8C0O - chains TC and iB of the 180 polymer chains in the assembly; structure by electron microscopy, 3.90 A resolution.

# Chain TC (and iB)
Protein: C protein
Organism: African cichlid nackednavirus
Notes: chain iB of this document is another copy of the same molecule, construct and numbering; everything in this record applies to it too
Reference sequence: A0A3S9H6T3 (A0A3S9H6T3_9VIRU); residues 2-174 here = UniProt positions 2-174
Chain sequence (175 residues; each row starts with the number of its first residue; numbering starts at 0):
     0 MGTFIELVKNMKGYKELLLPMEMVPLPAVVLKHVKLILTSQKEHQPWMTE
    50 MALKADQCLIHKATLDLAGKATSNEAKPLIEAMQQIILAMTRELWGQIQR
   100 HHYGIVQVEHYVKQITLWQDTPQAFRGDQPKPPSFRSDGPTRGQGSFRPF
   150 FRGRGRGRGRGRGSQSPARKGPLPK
Disordered / not traced: 0-1, 65-76, 133-174 (chain iB: 0-1, 66-76, 135-174)
Differences from the reference sequence: insertion (1)

# Interface between chain TC and chain iB
Contacting residue pairs (25):
  K8(TC) - T38(iB)
  N9(TC) - K41(iB)
  H109(TC) - F134(iB)
  K112(TC) - F134(iB)
  Q113(TC) - S133(iB)
  Q113(TC) - F134(iB)
  L116(TC) - W94(iB)  hydrophobic
  L116(TC) - Q98(iB)
  L116(TC) - Y102(iB)
  D119(TC) - P24(iB)
  D119(TC) - H32(iB)
  D119(TC) - W94(iB)
  P121(TC) - E21(iB)
  P121(TC) - M22(iB)
  P121(TC) - V23(iB)
  P121(TC) - P24(iB)
  A123(TC) - Q128(iB)
  F124(TC) - M22(iB)  hydrophobic
  F124(TC) - W117(iB)  hydrophobic
  F124(TC) - Q128(iB)  hydrogen bond (backbone-side chain)
  R125(TC) - Q128(iB)
  G126(TC) - Q128(iB)
  D127(TC) - K130(iB)
  P129(TC) - K130(iB)
  K130(TC) - K130(iB)
Also at the interface, not in a pair above, chain TC (16 interface residues in all): Y13
Also at the interface, not in a pair above, chain iB (19 interface residues in all): V28, V29, S39, Q118

# Summary
16 residues of chain TC and 19 residues of chain iB are in contact, with 1 hydrogen bond. Its one
hydrogen-bonded contact is F124(TC)-Q128(iB).
Both chains are C protein (African cichlid nackednavirus). Entry 8C0O (African cichlid nackednavirus capsid at
pH 5.5) was determined by electron microscopy, deposited together with 8AAC.
